5UQA - chains D and L of the 12 polymer chains in the assembly; structure by X-ray diffraction, 1.31 A resolution.

== Chain D (and L) ==
Protein: Insulin, chain B
Organism: Homo sapiens
Notes: chain L of this document is another copy of the same molecule, construct and numbering; everything in this record applies to it too
UniProtKB: P01308 (INS_HUMAN); residues 1-30 here correspond to UniProt positions 25-54 (UniProt number = residue number + 24)
Amino-acid sequence (30 residues; each row starts with the number of its first residue):
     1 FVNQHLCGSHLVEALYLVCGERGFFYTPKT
Disordered / not traced: 29-30 (chain L: 30)
Modified / non-standard residues: Pro28 ((4S)-4-fluoro-L-proline; 4FB)
Bound ions: Zn2+: His10 (shared with 1 residue of chain H; His10(L) of chain L)
Small-molecule neighbours: phenol (IPH): Cys7, His10, Leu11, Ala14

== Chain D / chain L interface ==
Contacting residue pairs - 6 pairs, chain D then chain L:
  Asn3(D) with Phe1(L)
  Cys7(D) with Phe1(L), hydrophobic; Val2(L), hydrophobic
  His10(D) with Leu6(L); Ser9(L); His10(L), hydrogen bond
Interface residues without a listed pair, chain D (4 interface residues in all): Gln4

== Overview ==
Chain D and chain L form an interface of 4 and 5 residues respectively, with 1 hydrogen bond. The
hydrogen-bonded pair is His10(D)-His10(L). Chain D binds phenol.
Chain D and chain L are both Insulin, chain B (Homo sapiens); the structure, Insulin with proline analog FzP
at position B28 in the R6 state, was determined by X-ray diffraction.
